PDB entry 1RG9 | X-ray diffraction, 2.50 A resolution | chains A and D of the 4 polymer chains in the assembly

# Chain A (and D)
Name: S-adenosylmethionine synthetase
From: Escherichia coli
Notes: EC 2.5.1.6; chain D of this document is another copy of the same molecule, construct and numbering; everything in this record applies to it too
UniProtKB: P0A817 (METK_ECOLI); numbering as in UniProt (aligned over 1-383)
Amino-acid sequence (383 residues; numbered 1 to 383; the number before each row is that of its first residue):
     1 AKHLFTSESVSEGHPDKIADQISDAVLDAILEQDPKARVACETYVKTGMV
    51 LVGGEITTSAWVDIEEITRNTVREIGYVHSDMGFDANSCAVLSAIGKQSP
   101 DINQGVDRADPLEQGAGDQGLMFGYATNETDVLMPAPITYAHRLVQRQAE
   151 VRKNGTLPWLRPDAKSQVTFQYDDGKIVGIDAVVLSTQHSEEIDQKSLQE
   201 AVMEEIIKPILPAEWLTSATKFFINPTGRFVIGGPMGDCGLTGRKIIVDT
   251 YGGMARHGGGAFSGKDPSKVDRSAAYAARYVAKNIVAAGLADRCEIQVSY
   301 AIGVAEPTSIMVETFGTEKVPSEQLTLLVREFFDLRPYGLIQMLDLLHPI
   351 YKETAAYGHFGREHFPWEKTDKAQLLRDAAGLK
Ion coordination: Mg2+: D16 (together with (diphosphono)aminophosphonic acid); K+ site 1: E42 (together with (diphosphono)aminophosphonic acid) (shared with 2 residues of chain B); K+ site 2: D238, C239 (together with (diphosphono)aminophosphonic acid) (shared with 1 residue of chain B)
Residues lining bound ligands:
  - (diphosphono)aminophosphonic acid (PPK), molecule 1: H14, D16, K165, D238, R244, K245
  - (diphosphono)aminophosphonic acid (PPK), molecule 2: E42, D118, G259, G260, A261, K265, D271
  - S-adenosylmethionine (SAM), molecule 1: H14, P15, D163, K165, S186, T227, R229, F230, I232, G237, D238
  - S-adenosylmethionine (SAM), molecule 2: A40, E55, Q98, D101, I102, G117, D118, K269, I302

# How chain A and chain D interact
Contacting residue pairs - 31 pairs, chain A then chain D:
  T47(A) with R69(D); S88(D); C89(D); A90(D)
  G48(A) with G48(D); S88(D); C89(D); A90(D)
  M49(A) with A90(D), hydrophobic; L92(D), hydrophobic
  R69(A) with T47(D)
  H79(A) with H79(D), hydrogen bond; S80(D)
  S80(A) with H79(D); S80(D), hydrogen bond (backbone-side chain); D85(D); S88(D)
  G83(A) with S88(D)
  D85(A) with S80(D)
  N87(A) with M236(D)
  S88(A) with T47(D); G48(D); S80(D); G83(D); M236(D)
  C89(A) with T47(D)
  A90(A) with T47(D); G48(D)
  L92(A) with M49(D), hydrophobic
  M236(A) with N87(D); S88(D)
Interface residues without a listed pair, chain A (15 interface residues in all): D81
Interface residues without a listed pair, chain D (15 interface residues in all): D81

# In short
The chain A/chain D interface involves 15 residues from each chain; the contacts include 2 hydrogen bonds.
Among the polar pairs are H79(A)-H79(D) and S80(A)-S80(D). Chain A binds S-adenosylmethionine and
(diphosphono)aminophosphonic acid. D238(A) and C239(A) form the K+ site 2.
Chain A and chain D are both S-adenosylmethionine synthetase (Escherichia coli); the structure,
S-Adenosylmethionine synthetase complexed with SAM and PPNP, was determined by X-ray diffraction (same
publication as 1P7L).
